PDB entry 1DHF | X-ray diffraction, 2.30 A resolution | chains A and B

== Chain A (and B) ==
Name: Dihydrofolate reductase
From: Homo sapiens
Notes: EC 1.5.1.3; chain B of this document is another copy of the same molecule, construct and numbering; everything in this record applies to it too
UniProtKB: P00374 (DYR_HUMAN); numbering as in UniProt (aligned over 1-186)
Sequence (186 residues; numbered 1 to 186; the number before each row is that of its first residue):
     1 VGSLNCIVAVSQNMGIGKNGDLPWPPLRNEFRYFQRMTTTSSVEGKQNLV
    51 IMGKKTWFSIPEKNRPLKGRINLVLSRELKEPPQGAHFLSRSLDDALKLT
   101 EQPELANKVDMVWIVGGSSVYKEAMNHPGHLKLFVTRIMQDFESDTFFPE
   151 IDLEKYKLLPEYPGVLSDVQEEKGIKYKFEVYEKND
Not modelled in the structure: 1-3, 186
Ligand contacts: folic acid (FOL): Ile7, Val8, Ala9, Arg28, Glu30, Phe31, Arg32, Phe34, Gln35, Thr56, Ser59, Ile60, Pro61, Asn64, Leu67, Arg70, Val115, Tyr121, Thr136

== How chain A and chain B interact ==
Residue-residue contacts - 21 pairs, chain A then chain B:
  Lys80(A) - Lys98(B)
  Glu81(A) - Glu101(B)
  Pro82(A) - Pro103(B)
  Ala86(A) - Pro103(B)
  His87(A) - Pro103(B)
  His87(A) - Glu104(B)  hydrogen bond (backbone-backbone)
  Phe88(A) - Gln102(B)
  Phe88(A) - Glu104(B)
  Phe88(A) - Leu105(B)  hydrophobic
  Leu89(A) - Gln102(B)  hydrogen bond (backbone-side chain)
  Leu99(A) - Leu99(B)  hydrophobic
  Gln102(A) - Phe88(B)
  Gln102(A) - Leu89(B)  hydrogen bond (side chain-backbone)
  Pro103(A) - Pro82(B)  hydrophobic
  Pro103(A) - Ala86(B)
  Pro103(A) - His87(B)
  Glu104(A) - His87(B)  hydrogen bond (backbone-backbone)
  Glu104(A) - Phe88(B)
  Glu104(A) - Lys108(B)  salt bridge
  Leu105(A) - Phe88(B)  hydrophobic
  Lys108(A) - Glu104(B)  salt bridge

== In short ==
Chain A and chain B each contribute 13 residues to their interface, with 4 hydrogen bonds and 2 salt bridges.
Polar pairs include Glu104(A)-Lys108(B), Leu89(A)-Gln102(B) and His87(A)-Glu104(B). Ligands of chain A: folic
acid.
Both chains are Dihydrofolate reductase (Homo sapiens). Entry 1DHF (Crystal structures of recombinant human
dihydrofolate reductase complexed with folate and 5-deazofolate) was determined by X-ray diffraction together
with 2DHF from the same study.
